Entry 1EFU (X-ray diffraction, 2.50 A resolution); this record covers chains A and C of the 4 polymer chains in the assembly.

== Chain A (and C) ==
Protein: Elongation factor tu
Organism: Escherichia coli
Notes: chain C of this document is another copy of the same molecule, construct and numbering; everything in this record applies to it too
Reference sequence: P0A6N1 (EFTU_ECOLI); numbering as in UniProt (aligned over 9-393)
Amino-acid sequence (385 residues; each row starts with the number of its first residue):
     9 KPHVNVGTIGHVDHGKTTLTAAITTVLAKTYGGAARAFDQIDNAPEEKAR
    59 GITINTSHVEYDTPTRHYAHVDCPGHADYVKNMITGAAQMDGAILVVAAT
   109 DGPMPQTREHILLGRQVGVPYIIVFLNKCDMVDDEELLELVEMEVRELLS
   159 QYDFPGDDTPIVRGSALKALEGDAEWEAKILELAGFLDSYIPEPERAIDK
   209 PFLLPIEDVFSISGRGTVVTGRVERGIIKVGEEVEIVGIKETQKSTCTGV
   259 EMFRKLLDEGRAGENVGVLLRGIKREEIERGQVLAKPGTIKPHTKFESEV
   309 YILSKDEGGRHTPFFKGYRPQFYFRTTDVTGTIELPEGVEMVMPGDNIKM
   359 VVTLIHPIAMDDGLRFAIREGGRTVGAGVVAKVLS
Unresolved in the structure: 43-63

== How chain A and chain C interact ==
Contacting residue pairs - 11 pairs, chain A then chain C:
  H319(A) with H319(C); T320(C)
  T320(A) with H319(C)
  Y326(A) with G379(C)
  R327(A) with D336(C), salt bridge; G379(C), hydrogen bond (backbone-backbone); G380(C)
  Q329(A) with Q329(C)
  G379(A) with Y326(C); R327(C), hydrogen bond (backbone-backbone)
  G380(A) with R327(C)
Other interface residues (no listed pair), chain A (10 interface residues in all): G325, P328, E378
Other interface residues (no listed pair), chain C (11 interface residues in all): P328, R377, E378

== Overview ==
The interface between chain A and chain C involves 10 residues on one side and 11 on the other; the contacts
include 2 hydrogen bonds and 1 salt bridge. Among the polar pairs are R327(A)-D336(C) and R327(A)-G379(C).
Chain A and chain C are both Elongation factor tu (Escherichia coli); the structure, Elongation factor complex
ef-tu/ef-ts from escherichia coli, was determined by X-ray diffraction.
